Entry 4OSY (X-ray diffraction, 1.91 A resolution); this record covers chains A and B.

Chain A (and B):
Molecule: Isoaspartyl peptidase/L-asparaginase
Source organism: Homo sapiens
Notes: EC 3.4.19.5, 3.5.1.1; fragment: L-asparaginase; chain B of this document is another copy of the same molecule, construct and numbering; everything in this record applies to it too
Reference sequence: Q7L266 (ASGL1_HUMAN); residue numbers follow UniProt; this construct covers 1-308
Sequence (309 residues; each row starts with the number of its first residue; numbering starts at 0):
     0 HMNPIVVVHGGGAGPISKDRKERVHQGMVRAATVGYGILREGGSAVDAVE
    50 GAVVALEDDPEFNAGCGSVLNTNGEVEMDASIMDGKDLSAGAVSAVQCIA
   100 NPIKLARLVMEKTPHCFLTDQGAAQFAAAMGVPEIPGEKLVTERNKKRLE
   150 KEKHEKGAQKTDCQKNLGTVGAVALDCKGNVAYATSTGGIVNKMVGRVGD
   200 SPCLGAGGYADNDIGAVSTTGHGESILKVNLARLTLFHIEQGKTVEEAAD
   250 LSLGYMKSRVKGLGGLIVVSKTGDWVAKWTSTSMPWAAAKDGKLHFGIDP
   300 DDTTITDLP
Disordered / not traced: 154-167
Sequence notes: expression tag (0)
Ion coordination: Na+: Leu55, Glu56, Asp58, Phe61, Ala63, Cys65
Residues lining bound ligands:
  - glycine (GLY), molecule 1: Ser88, Ala89, Val108, Met109, Thr112, Pro113, His114, Cys115
  - glycine (GLY), molecule 2: Thr168, Thr186, Gly188, Ile189, Arg196, Gly198, Asp199, Ser200, Thr219, Gly220, Gly222, Ile225
UniProt features mapped onto this chain:
  - active site: Thr168 (Nucleophile)
  - binding site (substrate): Arg196 to Asp199, Thr219 to Gly222
  - modified residue: Met1 (N-acetylmethionine)
  - natural variant: Gly178 (G178R: Found in a large family with early-onset recessive retinal degeneration)
  - mutagenesis: Thr168 (T168A/C: Abolishes activation by autocleavage. Abolishes enzyme activity; T168S: Strongly reduced enzyme activity)
From the paper describing this entry:
  - binding site for glycine: Thr168, Arg196, Asp199
  - catalytic residues: Thr168 (citing earlier work)
  - conformationally variable residues (order/disorder transition): Glu154 to Gly167

Interface between chain A and chain B:
Pairs across the interface (80):
  Met82(A) - Lys227(B)
  Gly84(A) - Arg258(B)  hydrogen bond (backbone-side chain)
  Lys85(A) - Arg258(B)  hydrogen bond (backbone-side chain)
  Asp86(A) - Val259(B)
  Leu87(A) - Lys227(B)
  Leu87(A) - Tyr254(B)
  Leu87(A) - Arg258(B)
  Ser88(A) - Lys227(B)
  Ala94(A) - Thr118(B)
  Thr112(A) - Met193(B)
  Pro113(A) - Glu223(B)
  His114(A) - Ile189(B)
  His114(A) - Met193(B)  hydrogen bond (side chain-backbone)
  His114(A) - Arg196(B)
  His114(A) - Glu223(B)  salt bridge
  Cys115(A) - Glu223(B)
  Cys115(A) - Lys227(B)
  Phe116(A) - Gly195(B)
  Phe116(A) - Arg196(B)
  Phe116(A) - Val197(B)  hydrogen bond (backbone-backbone)
  Leu117(A) - Gly195(B)
  Leu117(A) - Arg196(B)
  Thr118(A) - Ala94(B)
  Thr118(A) - Thr118(B)  hydrogen bond
  Thr118(A) - Gly195(B)  hydrogen bond (backbone-backbone)
  Thr118(A) - Val197(B)
  Asp119(A) - Asp119(B)
  Asp119(A) - Gln120(B)  hydrogen bond (side chain-backbone)
  Gln120(A) - Asp119(B)  hydrogen bond (backbone-side chain)
  Gln120(A) - Gln120(B)  hydrogen bond
  Gly121(A) - Val194(B)
  Gln124(A) - Val194(B)
  Phe125(A) - Met193(B)  hydrophobic
  Met193(A) - Thr112(B)
  Met193(A) - His114(B)  hydrogen bond (backbone-side chain)
  Met193(A) - Phe125(B)  hydrophobic
  Val194(A) - Leu117(B)
  Val194(A) - Gly121(B)
  Gly195(A) - Phe116(B)
  Gly195(A) - Leu117(B)
  Gly195(A) - Thr118(B)  hydrogen bond (backbone-backbone)
  Gly195(A) - Gly121(B)
  Arg196(A) - His114(B)
  Arg196(A) - Phe116(B)
  Arg196(A) - Leu117(B)
  Val197(A) - Phe116(B)  hydrogen bond (backbone-backbone)
  Val197(A) - Thr118(B)
  Cys202(A) - Phe116(B)  hydrophobic
  Leu203(A) - Leu226(B)
  Leu203(A) - Lys227(B)
  Leu203(A) - Asn229(B)  hydrogen bond (backbone-side chain)
  Gly204(A) - Asn229(B)
  Tyr208(A) - Lys227(B)  hydrogen bond (side chain-backbone)
  Tyr208(A) - Val228(B)
  Asp210(A) - Tyr254(B)
  Asp210(A) - Arg258(B)  salt bridge
  Asp212(A) - Arg258(B)  salt bridge
  Glu223(A) - Pro113(B)
  Glu223(A) - His114(B)  salt bridge
  Glu223(A) - Cys115(B)
  Lys227(A) - Met82(B)
  Lys227(A) - Leu87(B)
  Lys227(A) - Cys115(B)
  Lys227(A) - Tyr208(B)  hydrogen bond (backbone-side chain)
  Val228(A) - Tyr208(B)
  Asn229(A) - Leu203(B)  hydrogen bond (side chain-backbone)
  Asn229(A) - Gly204(B)
  Asn229(A) - Arg232(B)
  Arg232(A) - Asn229(B)
  Phe236(A) - Phe236(B)  hydrophobic
  Gln240(A) - Phe236(B)
  Gln240(A) - Gln240(B)
  Tyr254(A) - Leu87(B)
  Tyr254(A) - Asp210(B)
  Arg258(A) - Gly84(B)  hydrogen bond (side chain-backbone)
  Arg258(A) - Lys85(B)  hydrogen bond (side chain-backbone)
  Arg258(A) - Leu87(B)
  Arg258(A) - Asp210(B)  salt bridge
  Arg258(A) - Asp212(B)  salt bridge
  Val259(A) - Asp86(B)
Also at the interface, not in a pair above, chain A (47 interface residues in all): Ala89, Ser93, Lys192, Asn211, Leu226, Leu233, Glu239
Also at the interface, not in a pair above, chain B (45 interface residues in all): Ser93, Gln124, Lys192, Cys202, Asn211, Leu233

Summary:
47 residues of chain A face 45 of chain B across their interface; the contacts include 18 hydrogen bonds and 6
salt bridges. Polar pairs include His114(A)-Glu223(B), Asp210(A)-Arg258(B) and Asp212(A)-Arg258(B). Chain A
binds glycine. The paper reports the catalytic residue Thr168(A); a binding site for glycine at Thr168(A),
Arg196(A) and Asp199(A).
Chain A and chain B are both Isoaspartyl peptidase/L-asparaginase (Homo sapiens); the structure, STRUCTURE of
FULLY-CLEAVED GLYCINE-BOUND HUMAN L-ASPARAGINASE PROTEIN, was determined by X-ray diffraction.
